PDB entry 9DGG | electron microscopy, 2.98 A resolution | chains E and J of the 12 polymer chains in the assembly

Chain E:
Protein: Histone H3.2
Source organism: Xenopus laevis
UniProtKB: P84233 (H32_XENLA); residues 0-135 here correspond to UniProt positions 1-136 (UniProt number = residue number + 1)
Amino-acid sequence (136 residues; row label = number of the first residue in the row; numbering starts at 0):
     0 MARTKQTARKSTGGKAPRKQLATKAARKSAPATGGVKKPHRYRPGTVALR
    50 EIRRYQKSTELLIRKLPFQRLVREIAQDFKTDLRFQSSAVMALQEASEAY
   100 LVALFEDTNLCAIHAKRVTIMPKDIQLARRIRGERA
Not modelled in the structure: 0-39, 135
Construct notes: engineered mutation Ala102 (Gly103 in P84233)
Swiss-Prot annotation at these positions:
  - modified residue: Arg2 (Asymmetric dimethylarginine), Thr3 (Phosphothreonine), Lys4 (Allysine), Gln5 (5-glutamyl dopamine), Thr6 (Phosphothreonine), Arg8 (Citrulline), Lys9 (N6,N6,N6-trimethyllysine), Ser10 (ADP-ribosylserine), Thr11 (Phosphothreonine), Lys14 (N6-(2-hydroxyisobutyryl)lysine), Arg17 (Asymmetric dimethylarginine), Lys18 (N6-(2-hydroxyisobutyryl)lysine), Lys23 (N6-(2-hydroxyisobutyryl)lysine), Arg26 (Citrulline), Lys27 (N6,N6,N6-trimethyllysine), Ser28 (ADP-ribosylserine), Lys36 (N6,N6,N6-trimethyllysine), Lys37 (N6-methyllysine), Tyr41 (Phosphotyrosine), Lys56 (N6,N6,N6-trimethyllysine) and 8 more in UniProt
  - lipidation: Cys110 (S-palmitoyl cysteine)

Chain J:
Molecule: 187-nt DNA strand
Source organism: synthetic construct
Sequence (187 nucleotides; each row starts with the number of its first residue):
     1 ATCGGGTGATGCCCGATCCCCTGGAGAATCCCGGTGCCGAGGCCGCTCAA
    51 TTGGTCGTAGACAGCTCTAGCACCGCTTAAACGCACGTACGCGCTGTCCC
   101 CCGCGTTTTAACCGCCAAGGGGATTACTCCCTAGTCTCCAGGCACGTGTC
   151 AGATATATACATCCTGTTCCAGTGCCGGTGTCGCGAT
Not modelled in the structure: 1-23, 167-187

Interface between chain E and chain J:
Contacting residue pairs (18):
  Arg40(E) - DC164(J)  phosphate contact
  Tyr41(E) - DC164(J)  sugar contact
  Arg42(E) - DA89(J)  salt bridge to the phosphate
  Arg42(E) - DC164(J)  hydrogen bond to the phosphate
  Pro43(E) - DA89(J)  sugar contact
  Thr45(E) - DC164(J)  hydrogen bond to the phosphate
  Arg63(E) - DA81(J)  salt bridge to the phosphate
  Arg72(E) - DC71(J)  salt bridge to the phosphate
  Arg83(E) - DC71(J)  hydrogen bond to the sugar
  Phe84(E) - DG70(J)  sugar contact
  Phe84(E) - DC71(J)  hydrogen bond to the phosphate
  Gln85(E) - DG70(J)  phosphate contact
  Ser86(E) - DG70(J)  hydrogen bond to the phosphate
  Arg116(E) - DG91(J)  phosphate contact
  Arg116(E) - DC92(J)  phosphate contact
  Val117(E) - DG91(J)  hydrogen bond to the phosphate
  Thr118(E) - DG91(J)  hydrogen bond to the phosphate
  Met120(E) - DC92(J)  phosphate contact
Interface residues without a listed pair, chain E (16 interface residues in all): Lys115
Interface residues without a listed pair, chain J (10 interface residues in all): DC90, DC163, DT165

In short:
16 residues of chain E face 10 of chain J across their interface, with 7 hydrogen bonds and 3 salt bridges.
Polar pairs include Arg83(E)-DC71(J), Arg42(E)-DC164(J) and Thr45(E)-DC164(J).
Here chain E is Histone H3.2 (Xenopus laevis) and chain J is a 187-nt DNA strand (synthetic construct). Entry
9DGG (ncPRC1RYBP bound to unmodified nucleosome) was determined by electron microscopy.
